5VJ1 - chains A and C of the 4 polymer chains in the assembly; structure by X-ray diffraction, 3.00 A resolution.

== Chain A ==
Name: MdcA
Organism: Pseudomonas aeruginosa (strain ATCC 15692 / DSM 22644 / CIP 104116 / JCM 14847 / LMG 12228 / 1C / PRS 101 / PAO1)
UniProtKB: Q9I6T0 (Q9I6T0_PSEAE); residues 1-554 here = UniProt positions 1-554
Sequence (554 residues; row label = number of the first residue in the row):
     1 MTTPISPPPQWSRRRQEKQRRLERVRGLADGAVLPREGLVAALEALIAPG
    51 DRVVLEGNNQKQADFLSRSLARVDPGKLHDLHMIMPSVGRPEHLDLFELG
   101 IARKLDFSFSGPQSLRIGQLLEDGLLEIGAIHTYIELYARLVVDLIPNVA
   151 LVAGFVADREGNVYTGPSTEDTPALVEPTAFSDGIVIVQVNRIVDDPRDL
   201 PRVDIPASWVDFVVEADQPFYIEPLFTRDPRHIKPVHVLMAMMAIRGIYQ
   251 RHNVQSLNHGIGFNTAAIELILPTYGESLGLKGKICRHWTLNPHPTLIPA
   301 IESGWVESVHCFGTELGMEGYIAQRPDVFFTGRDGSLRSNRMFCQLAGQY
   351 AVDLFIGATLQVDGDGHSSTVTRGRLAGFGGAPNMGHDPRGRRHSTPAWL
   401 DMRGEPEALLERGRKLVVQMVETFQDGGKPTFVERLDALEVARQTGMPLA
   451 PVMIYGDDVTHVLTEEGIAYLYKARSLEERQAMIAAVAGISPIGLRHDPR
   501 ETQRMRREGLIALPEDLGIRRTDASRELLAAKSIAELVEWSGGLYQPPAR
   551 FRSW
Disordered / not traced: 1-6
What the authors report for this chain:
  - catalytic residues: Y134, N258, I261, G381 (proposed by the authors, not directly observed)
  - mutagenesis - R341E: abolished growth in response to malonate
  - mutagenesis - E466A, I490A, R521A: unchanged binding to MdcC (chain C)
  - mutagenesis - R500A: unchanged binding to MdcE

== Chain C ==
Name: MdcC
Organism: Pseudomonas fluorescens (strain ATCC BAA-477 / NRRL B-23932 / Pf-5)
UniProtKB: Q4K4F7 (MDCC_PSEF5); residue numbers follow UniProt; this construct covers 1-99
Sequence (99 residues; numbered 1 to 99; the number before each row is that of its first residue):
     1 METLSFEFPAGQPGRGRALVGCVGSGDLEVLLEPGQPGKLSIQVQTSVNG
    51 SASRWQHLFERLFDGQTPPALLIDIHDFGATPGVVRLRLEQGFEEIGHD
Disordered / not traced: 98-99
Curated features (UniProtKB/Swiss-Prot):
  - modified residue: S25 (O-(phosphoribosyl dephospho-coenzyme A)serine)
What the authors report for this chain:
  - post-translational modification sites: S25 (citing earlier work)
  - mutagenesis - R61A, P82A: unchanged binding to MdcA (chain A)

== Interface between chain A and chain C ==
Pairs across the interface (30; chain A residue first):
  K234(A) - G26(C)
  K234(A) - V84(C)
  V236(A) - L87(C)  hydrophobic
  E422(A) - T81(C)  hydrogen bond
  E422(A) - G83(C)
  E422(A) - V84(C)
  F424(A) - R54(C)
  F424(A) - T81(C)
  F424(A) - P82(C)  hydrophobic
  Q425(A) - T81(C)
  D426(A) - T81(C)
  G428(A) - R54(C)  hydrogen bond (backbone-side chain)
  E465(A) - G83(C)
  E466(A) - R86(C)  salt bridge
  G489(A) - R61(C)  hydrogen bond (backbone-side chain)
  I490(A) - R54(C)
  I490(A) - H57(C)
  I490(A) - R61(C)
  I490(A) - P82(C)  hydrophobic
  G494(A) - R61(C)  hydrogen bond (backbone-side chain)
  L495(A) - H57(C)
  H497(A) - R61(C)
  P499(A) - D64(C)
  R520(A) - E94(C)  salt bridge
  R521(A) - R86(C)
  R521(A) - L87(C)
  R521(A) - E90(C)  salt bridge
  T522(A) - E90(C)
  T522(A) - Q91(C)
  T522(A) - E94(C)  hydrogen bond
Also at the interface, not in a pair above, chain A (21 interface residues in all): P235, L239, T423
Also at the interface, not in a pair above, chain C (18 interface residues in all): D27, L58, G79, R88
Interface features reported in the paper:
  - hot spots on chain A (mutagenesis) - F424A: abolished binding to MdcC (chain C)
  - hot spots on chain A (mutagenesis) - I490A: unchanged binding to MdcC (chain C)
  - hot spots on chain C (mutagenesis) - T81D/P82E/G83D: abolished binding to MdcA (chain A)
  - hot spots on chain C (mutagenesis) - R61A: unchanged binding to MdcA (chain A)

== Overview ==
21 residues of chain A and 18 residues of chain C are in contact, with 5 hydrogen bonds and 3 salt bridges.
Among the polar pairs are E466(A)-R86(C), R520(A)-E94(C) and R521(A)-E90(C). From the paper: catalytic
residues Y134(A), N258(A) and I261(A) among others; R341E of chain A abolishes growth in response to malonate;
9 substitutions were tested in all.
Chain A is MdcA (Pseudomonas aeruginosa (strain ATCC 15692 / DSM 22644 / CIP 104116 / JCM 14847 / LMG 12228 /
1C / PRS 101 / PAO1)) and chain C is MdcC (Pseudomonas fluorescens (strain ATCC BAA-477 / NRRL B-23932 /
Pf-5)); the structure, Crystal structure of a Pseudomonas malonate decarboxylase hetero-tetramer in complex
with coenzyme A, was determined by X-ray diffraction (same publication as 5VIP and 5VIT).
